PDB entry 2AX6 | X-ray diffraction, 1.50 A resolution | chain A

[Chain A]
Protein: Androgen receptor
From: Homo sapiens
Notes: fragment: Ligand Binding Domain (residues 663-918)
UniProtKB: P10275 (ANDR_HUMAN); residues 664-919 here correspond to UniProt positions 663-918 (UniProt number = residue number - 1)
Sequence (256 residues; numbered 664 to 919; the number before each row is that of its first residue):
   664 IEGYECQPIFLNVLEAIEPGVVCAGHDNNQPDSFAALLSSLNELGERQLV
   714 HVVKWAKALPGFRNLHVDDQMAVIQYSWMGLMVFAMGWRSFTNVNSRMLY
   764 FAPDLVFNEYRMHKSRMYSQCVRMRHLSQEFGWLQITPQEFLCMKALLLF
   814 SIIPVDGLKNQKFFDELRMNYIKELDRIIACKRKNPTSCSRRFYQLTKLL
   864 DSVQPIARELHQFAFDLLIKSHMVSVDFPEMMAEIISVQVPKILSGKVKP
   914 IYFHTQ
Disordered / not traced: 664-670, 844-848, 918-919
Construct notes: engineered mutation Ala-877 (Thr876 in P10275)
Swiss-Prot annotation at these positions:
  - cross-link: Lys-847 (Glycyl lysine isopeptide (Lys-Gly) (interchain with G-Cter in ubiquitin))
Small-molecule neighbours: hydroxyflutamide (HFT): Leu-701, Leu-704, Asn-705, Leu-707, Gly-708, Gln-711, Met-742, Met-745, Val-746, Met-749, Arg-752, Phe-764, Met-780, Met-787, Leu-873, Phe-876, Ala-877, Met-895
What the authors report for this chain:
  - binding site for hydroxyflutamide: Leu-873
  - mutagenesis - T877A: increased signaling in response to HF
  - mutagenesis - T877A: increased signaling in response to S-1
  - mutagenesis - W741L: decreased signaling in response to DHT
  - mutagenesis - W741L, M895T: decreased signaling in response to R-3
  - mutagenesis - M895T: increased signaling in response to R-bicalutamide
  - mutagenesis - M895T: unchanged signaling in response to HF

[In short]
Bound to chain A: hydroxyflutamide. From the paper: a binding site for hydroxyflutamide at Leu-873; W741L and
M895T reduce signaling in response to R-3.
Chain A is Androgen receptor (Homo sapiens); the structure, Crystal Structure Of The Androgen Receptor Ligand
Binding Domain T877A Mutant In Complex With Hydroxyflutamide, was determined by X-ray diffraction together
with 2AX7, 2AX8, 2AX9 and 2AXA from the same study.
